PDB entry 7NUO | electron microscopy, 3.90 A resolution | chains 1 and 2 of the 3 polymer chains in the assembly

[Chain 1]
Name: Genome polyprotein
Source organism: Human rhinovirus 14
Notes: EC 3.4.22.29, 3.6.1.15, 3.4.22.28, 2.7.7.48
UniProt: P03303 (POLG_HRV14); residues -3 to 289 here correspond to UniProt positions 564-856 (UniProt number = residue number + 567)
Chain sequence (293 residues; row label = number of the first residue in the row; numbers below 1 keep their minus sign (Ala-3 is residue -3)):
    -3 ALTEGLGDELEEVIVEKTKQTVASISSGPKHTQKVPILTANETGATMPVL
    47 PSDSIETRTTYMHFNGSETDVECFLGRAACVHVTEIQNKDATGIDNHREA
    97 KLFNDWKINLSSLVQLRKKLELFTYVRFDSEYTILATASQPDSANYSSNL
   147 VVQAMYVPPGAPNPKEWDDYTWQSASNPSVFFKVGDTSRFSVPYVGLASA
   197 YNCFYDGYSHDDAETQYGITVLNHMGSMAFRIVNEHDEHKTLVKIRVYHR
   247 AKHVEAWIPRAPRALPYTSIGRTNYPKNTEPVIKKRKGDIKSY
Unresolved in the structure: -3 to 62, 85-97, 137-145, 206-211, 273-276, 283-284
UniProt features mapped onto this chain:
  - region: Ala-3 to Thr17 (Amphipathic alpha-helix)
  - site: Tyr289 (Cleavage)

[Chain 2]
Name: Genome polyprotein
Source organism: Human rhinovirus 14
Notes: EC 3.4.22.29, 3.6.1.15, 3.4.22.28, 2.7.7.48
UniProt: P03303 (POLG_HRV14); residues 1-262 here correspond to UniProt positions 70-331 (UniProt number = residue number + 69)
Chain sequence (262 residues; numbered 1 to 262; the number before each row is that of its first residue):
     1 SPNVEACGYSDRVQQITLGNSTITTQEAANAVVCYAEWPEYLPDVDASDV
    51 NKTSKPDTSVCRFYTLDSKTWTTGSKGWCWKLPDALKDMGVFGQNMFFHS
   101 LGRSGYTVHVQCNATKFHSGCLLVVVIPEHQLASHEGGNVSVKYTFTHPG
   151 ERGIDLSSANEVGGPVKDVIYNMNGTLLGNLLIFPHQFINLRTNNTATIV
   201 IPYINSVPIDSMTRHNNVSLMVIPIAPLTVPTGATPSLPITVTIAPMCTE
   251 FSGIRSKSIVPQ
Unresolved in the structure: 1-12, 26-31, 43-58, 136-139, 159-164, 232-235, 253-262
UniProt features mapped onto this chain:
  - site: Gln262 (Cleavage)

[Chain 1 / chain 2 interface]
Residue-residue contacts - 69 pairs, chain 1 then chain 2:
  Thr120(1) - Glu129(2)
  Tyr121(1) - Glu129(2)  hydrogen bond
  Tyr121(1) - Asn205(2)  hydrogen bond
  Tyr121(1) - Ser206(2)
  Ala194(1) - Ser206(2)
  Ala194(1) - Val207(2)  hydrophobic
  Ser195(1) - Ser206(2)  hydrogen bond (side chain-backbone)
  Asn198(1) - Ser206(2)  hydrogen bond
  Phe200(1) - Glu129(2)
  Phe200(1) - Gln131(2)
  Tyr201(1) - Asp210(2)
  Tyr201(1) - Arg214(2)
  Tyr201(1) - His215(2)
  Asp202(1) - Lys81(2)  salt bridge
  Asp202(1) - Glu129(2)
  Asp202(1) - His130(2)  hydrogen bond (side chain-backbone)
  Asp202(1) - His215(2)  hydrogen bond (backbone-side chain)
  Asp202(1) - Asn216(2)  hydrogen bond (backbone-backbone)
  Asp202(1) - Ser219(2)  hydrogen bond
  Gly203(1) - Arg214(2)
  Gly203(1) - His215(2)
  Tyr204(1) - Val142(2)  hydrogen bond (side chain-backbone)
  Tyr204(1) - Lys143(2)
  Tyr204(1) - Tyr144(2)
  Tyr204(1) - Thr147(2)
  Tyr204(1) - Arg214(2)  hydrogen bond (backbone-backbone)
  Gln212(1) - Ser141(2)  hydrogen bond (backbone-side chain)
  Tyr213(1) - His130(2)  hydrogen bond (side chain-backbone)
  Tyr213(1) - Gln131(2)
  Tyr213(1) - Leu132(2)  hydrogen bond (side chain-backbone)
  Tyr213(1) - Ser141(2)  hydrogen bond (backbone-side chain)
  Tyr213(1) - Val142(2)  hydrophobic
  Ile254(1) - Tyr35(2)
  Ile254(1) - Pro128(2)  hydrophobic
  Ile254(1) - Ile204(2)  hydrophobic
  Pro255(1) - Ile183(2)  hydrophobic
  Pro255(1) - Phe184(2)
  Arg256(1) - Ile127(2)
  Arg256(1) - Pro128(2)  hydrogen bond (side chain-backbone)
  Arg256(1) - Glu129(2)  hydrogen bond (side chain-backbone)
  Arg256(1) - Phe184(2)
  Ala257(1) - Thr176(2)
  Ala257(1) - Asn180(2)
  Ala257(1) - Leu181(2)  hydrophobic
  Pro258(1) - Thr176(2)
  Pro258(1) - Asn180(2)
  Arg259(1) - Asn174(2)  hydrogen bond (side chain-backbone)
  Arg259(1) - Thr176(2)
  Ala260(1) - Gly175(2)
  Ala260(1) - Leu177(2)  hydrophobic
  Leu261(1) - Tyr171(2)  hydrophobic
  Leu261(1) - Gly175(2)
  Gly267(1) - Gln131(2)  hydrogen bond (backbone-side chain)
  Arg268(1) - Gln131(2)
  Arg268(1) - Val140(2)
  Thr269(1) - Gln131(2)
  Thr269(1) - Leu132(2)
  Thr269(1) - Ala133(2)
  Thr269(1) - Met173(2)
  Thr269(1) - Asn174(2)  hydrogen bond (side chain-backbone)
  Asn270(1) - Ala133(2)
  Asn270(1) - Ser134(2)
  Tyr271(1) - Ala133(2)  hydrophobic
  Tyr271(1) - Val166(2)
  Tyr271(1) - Asp168(2)  hydrogen bond
  Tyr271(1) - Tyr171(2)  hydrophobic
  Tyr271(1) - Asn174(2)
  Tyr271(1) - Gly175(2)
  Ile279(1) - Leu177(2)  hydrophobic
Other interface residues (no listed pair), chain 1 (31 interface residues in all): Ala196, Cys199, Ser205, Pro277, Val278
Other interface residues (no listed pair), chain 2 (38 interface residues in all): His148

[In short]
31 residues of chain 1 face 38 of chain 2 across their interface; the contacts include 20 hydrogen bonds and 1
salt bridge. Polar contacts include Asp202(1)-Lys81(2), Tyr121(1)-Glu129(2) and Tyr121(1)-Asn205(2).
Here chain 1 is Genome polyprotein and chain 2 is Genome polyprotein, both from Human rhinovirus 14. Entry
7NUO (Rhinovirus 14 empty particle at pH 6.2) was determined by electron microscopy, deposited together with
7BG6, 7BG7, 7NUL, 7NUM, 7NUN and 7NUQ.
